PDB entry 7Z1M | electron microscopy, 3.40 A resolution | chains A and T of the 20 polymer chains in the assembly

Chain A:
Name: DNA-directed RNA polymerase III subunit RPC1
Organism: Saccharomyces cerevisiae W303
Notes: EC 2.7.7.6
UniProt: P04051 (RPC1_YEAST); numbering as in UniProt (aligned over 1-1460)
Amino-acid sequence (1460 residues; numbered 1 to 1460; the number before each row is that of its first residue):
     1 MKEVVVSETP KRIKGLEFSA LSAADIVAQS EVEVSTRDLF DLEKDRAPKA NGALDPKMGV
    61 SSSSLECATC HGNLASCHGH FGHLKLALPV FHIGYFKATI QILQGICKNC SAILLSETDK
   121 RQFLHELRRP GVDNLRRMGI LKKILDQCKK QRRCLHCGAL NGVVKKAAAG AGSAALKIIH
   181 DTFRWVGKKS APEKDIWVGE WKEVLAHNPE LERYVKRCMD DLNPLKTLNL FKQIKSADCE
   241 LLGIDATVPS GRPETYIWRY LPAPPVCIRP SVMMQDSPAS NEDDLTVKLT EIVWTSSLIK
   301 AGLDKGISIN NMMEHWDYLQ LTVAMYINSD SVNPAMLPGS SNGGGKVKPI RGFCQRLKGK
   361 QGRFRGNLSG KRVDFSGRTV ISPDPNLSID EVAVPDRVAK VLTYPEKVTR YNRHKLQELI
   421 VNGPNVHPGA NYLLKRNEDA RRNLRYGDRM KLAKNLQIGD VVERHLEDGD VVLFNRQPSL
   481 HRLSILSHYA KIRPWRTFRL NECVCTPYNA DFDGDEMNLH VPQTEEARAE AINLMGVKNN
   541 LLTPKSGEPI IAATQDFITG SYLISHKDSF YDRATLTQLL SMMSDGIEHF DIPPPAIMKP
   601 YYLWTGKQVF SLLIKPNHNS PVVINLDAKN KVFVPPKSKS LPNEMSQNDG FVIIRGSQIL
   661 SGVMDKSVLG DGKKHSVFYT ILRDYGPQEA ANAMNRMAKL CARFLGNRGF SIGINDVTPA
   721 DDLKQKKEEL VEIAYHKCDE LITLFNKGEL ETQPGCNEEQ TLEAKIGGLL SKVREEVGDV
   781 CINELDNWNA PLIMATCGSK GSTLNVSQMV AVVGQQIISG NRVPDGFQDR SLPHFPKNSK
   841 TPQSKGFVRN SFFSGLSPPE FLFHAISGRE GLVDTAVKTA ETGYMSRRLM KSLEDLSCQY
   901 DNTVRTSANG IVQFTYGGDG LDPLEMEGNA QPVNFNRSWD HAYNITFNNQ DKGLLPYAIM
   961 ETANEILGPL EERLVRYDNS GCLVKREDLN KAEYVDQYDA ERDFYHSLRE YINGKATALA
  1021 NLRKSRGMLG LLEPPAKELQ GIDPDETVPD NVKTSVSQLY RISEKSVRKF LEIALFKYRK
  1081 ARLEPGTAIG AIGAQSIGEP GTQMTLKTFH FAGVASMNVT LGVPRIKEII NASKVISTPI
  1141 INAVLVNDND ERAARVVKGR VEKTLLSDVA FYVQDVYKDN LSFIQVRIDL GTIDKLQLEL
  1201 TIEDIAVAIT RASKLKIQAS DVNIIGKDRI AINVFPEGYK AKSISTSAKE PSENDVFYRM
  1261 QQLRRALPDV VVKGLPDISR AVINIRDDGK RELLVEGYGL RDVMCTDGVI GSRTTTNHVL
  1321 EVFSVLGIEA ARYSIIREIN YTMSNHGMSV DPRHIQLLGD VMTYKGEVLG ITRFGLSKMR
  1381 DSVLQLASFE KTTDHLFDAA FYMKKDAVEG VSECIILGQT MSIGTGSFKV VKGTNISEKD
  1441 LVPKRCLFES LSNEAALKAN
Unresolved in the structure: 341-346, 1237-1252, 1459-1460
Swiss-Prot annotation at these positions:
  - region: Pro858 to Glu870 (Bridging helix)
  - binding site (Zn(2+)): Cys67, Cys70, Cys77, His80, Cys107, Cys110, Cys154
  - binding site (Mg(2+)): Asp511, Asp513, Asp515

Chain T:
Molecule: T-DNA
Sequence (44 nucleotides; each row starts with the number of its first residue):
     1 CAAAATTTTC GGAAGGCATG CTCTGTGGCT TTGCTAAGAG ATTC
Unresolved in the structure: 29-44

How chain A and chain T interact:
Residue-residue contacts - 29 pairs, chain A then chain T:
  Lys150(A) - DT7(T)  phosphate contact
  Arg152(A) - DT6(T)  salt bridge to the phosphate
  Ala169(A) - DA14(T)  phosphate contact
  Ala169(A) - DG15(T)  phosphate contact
  Gly170(A) - DG15(T)  phosphate contact
  Gly187(A) - DA5(T)  phosphate contact
  Lys188(A) - DA5(T)  hydrogen bond to the phosphate
  Lys189(A) - DA5(T)  phosphate contact
  Lys358(A) - DC17(T)  salt bridge to the phosphate
  Gly359(A) - DA18(T)  phosphate contact
  Lys360(A) - DT19(T)  salt bridge to the phosphate
  Lys360(A) - DG20(T)  base contact
  Lys360(A) - DC21(T)  phosphate contact
  Arg365(A) - DA18(T)  salt bridge to the phosphate
  Arg365(A) - DT19(T)  salt bridge to the phosphate
  Arg372(A) - DC23(T)  salt bridge to the phosphate
  Arg378(A) - DC23(T)  sugar contact
  Gln477(A) - DT22(T)  sugar contact
  Ala880(A) - DT19(T)  phosphate contact
  Ala880(A) - DG20(T)  phosphate contact
  Tyr884(A) - DA18(T)  phosphate contact
  Tyr884(A) - DT19(T)  sugar contact
  Arg887(A) - DT19(T)  salt bridge to the phosphate
  Arg1373(A) - DG16(T)  base contact
  Arg1373(A) - DA18(T)  sugar contact
  Glu1390(A) - DA18(T)  sugar contact
  Lys1391(A) - DG16(T)  sugar contact
  Lys1391(A) - DC17(T)  sugar contact
  Asp1394(A) - DC17(T)  phosphate contact
Also at the interface, not in a pair above, chain A (24 interface residues in all): Ala171, Val186, Asp330
Also at the interface, not in a pair above, chain T (14 interface residues in all): DA4

Summary:
24 residues of chain A and 14 residues of chain T are in contact, with 1 hydrogen bond and 7 salt bridges.
Among the polar pairs are Lys188(A)-DA5(T), Arg152(A)-DT6(T) and Lys358(A)-DC17(T). UniProt lists 7
Zn2+-binding residues and 3 Mg2+-binding residues on chain A.
Here chain A is DNA-directed RNA polymerase III subunit RPC1 (Saccharomyces cerevisiae W303) and chain T is
T-DNA. Entry 7Z1M (Structure of yeast RNA Polymerase III Elongation Complex (EC)) was determined by electron
microscopy together with 7Z1L, 7Z1N and 7Z1O from the same study.
